Entry 9F07 (X-ray diffraction, 2.21 A resolution); this record covers chains A and B of the 8 polymer chains in the assembly.

== Chain A ==
Protein: Tubulin alpha chain
From: Ovis aries
Reference sequence: D0VWZ0 (D0VWZ0_SHEEP); residue numbers follow UniProt; this construct covers 1-451
Chain sequence (451 residues; row label = number of the first residue in the row):
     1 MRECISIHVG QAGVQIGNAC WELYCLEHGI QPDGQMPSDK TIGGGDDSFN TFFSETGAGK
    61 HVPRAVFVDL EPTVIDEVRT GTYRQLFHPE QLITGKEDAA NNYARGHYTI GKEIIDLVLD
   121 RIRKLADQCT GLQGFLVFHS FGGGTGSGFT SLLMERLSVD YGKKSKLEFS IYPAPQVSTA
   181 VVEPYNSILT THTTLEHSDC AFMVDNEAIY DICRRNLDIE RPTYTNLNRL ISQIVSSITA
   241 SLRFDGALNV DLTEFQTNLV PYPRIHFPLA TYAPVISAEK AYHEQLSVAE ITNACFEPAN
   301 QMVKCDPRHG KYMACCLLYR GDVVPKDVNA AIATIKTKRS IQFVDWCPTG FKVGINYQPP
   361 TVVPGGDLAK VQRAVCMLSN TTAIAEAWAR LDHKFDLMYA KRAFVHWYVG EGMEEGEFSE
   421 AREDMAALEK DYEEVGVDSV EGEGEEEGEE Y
Unresolved in the structure: 39-45, 55-57, 279-282, 440-451
Sequence notes: conflict Ser-232 (Gly in D0VWZ0), Ser-340 (Thr in D0VWZ0)
Ligand contacts: GTP (guanosine-5'-triphosphate): Val-9, Gly-10, Gln-11, Ala-12, Gln-15, Ile-16, Asp-69, Asp-98, Ala-99, Ala-100, Asn-101, Asn-102, Ser-140, Gly-142, Gly-143, Gly-144, Thr-145, Gly-146, Ile-171, Pro-173, Val-177, Ser-178, Thr-179, Glu-183, Asn-206, Tyr-224, Leu-227, Asn-228, Ile-231

== Chain B ==
Protein: Tubulin beta chain
From: Ovis aries
Reference sequence: D0VWY9 (D0VWY9_SHEEP); the author numbering skips numbers that UniProt does not, so the offset changes along the chain: 1-44 = UniProt 1-44; 47-360 = UniProt 45-358; 369-455 = UniProt 359-445
Chain sequence (445 residues; numbered 1 to 455; 10 numbers in that range are skipped by the numbering (no residue carries them; nothing is unmodelled there); the number before each row is that of its first residue):
     1 MREIVHIQAG QCGNQIGAKF WEVISDEHGI DPTGSYHGDS DLQL
    47 ERINVYYNEA TGNKYVPRAI LVDLEPGTMD SVRSGPFGQI FRPDNFVFGQ SGAGNNWAKG
   107 HYTEGAELVD SVLDVVRKES ESCDCLQGFQ LTHSLGGGTG SGMGTLLISK IREEYPDRIM
   167 NTFSVMPSPK VSDTVVEPYN ATLSVHQLVE NTDETYCIDN EALYDICFRT LKLTTPTYGD
   227 LNHLVSATMS GVTTCLRFPG QLNADLRKLA VNMVPFPRLH FFMPGFAPLT SRGSQQYRAL
   287 TVPELTQQMF DSKNMMAACD PRHGRYLTVA AIFRGRMSMK EVDEQMLNVQ NKNSSYFVEW
   347 IPNNVKTAVC DIPP
   369 RGLKMSATFI GNSTAIQELF KRISEQFTAM FRRKAFLHWY TGEGMDEMEF TEAESNMNDL
   429 VSEYQQYQDA TADEQGEFEE EEGEDEA
Unresolved in the structure: 442-455
Sequence notes: conflict Cys-203 (Ser201 in D0VWY9), Ile-318 (Val316 in D0VWY9)
Ligand contacts: GDP (guanosine-5'-diphosphate): Gly-10, Gln-11, Cys-12, Gln-15, Ile-16, Asp-69, Asn-101, Ser-140, Gly-142, Gly-143, Gly-144, Thr-145, Gly-146, Val-171, Pro-173, Val-177, Ser-178, Glu-183, Asn-206, Leu-209, Tyr-224, Leu-227, Asn-228, Val-231

== Interface between chain A and chain B ==
Residue-residue contacts (60):
  Gln-11(A) / Gln-247(B)  hydrogen bond
  Glu-71(A) / Arg-2(B)  salt bridge
  Thr-73(A) / Arg-2(B)
  Lys-96(A) / Asp-130(B)  salt bridge
  Glu-97(A) / Cys-131(B)
  Glu-97(A) / Arg-164(B)  salt bridge
  Asp-98(A) / Asp-251(B)
  Asp-98(A) / Lys-254(B)  salt bridge
  Ala-100(A) / Arg-253(B)
  Ala-100(A) / Lys-254(B)
  Ala-100(A) / Val-257(B)
  Asn-101(A) / Lys-254(B)
  Arg-105(A) / Arg-253(B)
  Pro-175(A) / Asn-349(B)
  Ser-178(A) / Lys-352(B)
  Thr-179(A) / Gln-247(B)
  Thr-179(A) / Leu-248(B)
  Thr-179(A) / Asn-258(B)  hydrogen bond (backbone-side chain)
  Ala-180(A) / Asn-258(B)
  Ala-180(A) / Lys-352(B)
  Val-181(A) / Asn-258(B)  hydrogen bond (backbone-side chain)
  Val-181(A) / Ile-347(B)  hydrophobic
  Val-181(A) / Asn-349(B)
  Val-181(A) / Asn-350(B)
  Val-181(A) / Lys-352(B)
  Val-182(A) / Val-257(B)  hydrophobic
  Tyr-210(A) / Asp-329(B)
  Glu-220(A) / Lys-326(B)
  Arg-221(A) / Met-325(B)
  Arg-221(A) / Lys-326(B)
  Arg-221(A) / Asp-329(B)  salt bridge
  Tyr-224(A) / Gln-247(B)
  Lys-394(A) / Pro-348(B)
  Lys-394(A) / Asn-349(B)  hydrogen bond
  Leu-397(A) / Glu-345(B)
  Leu-397(A) / Trp-346(B)
  Leu-397(A) / Pro-348(B)  hydrophobic
  Leu-397(A) / Ala-440(B)  hydrophobic
  Met-398(A) / Trp-346(B)  hydrogen bond (backbone-backbone)
  Met-398(A) / Pro-348(B)
  Lys-401(A) / Phe-262(B)
  Lys-401(A) / Trp-346(B)
  Lys-401(A) / Thr-439(B)  hydrogen bond (side chain-backbone)
  Lys-401(A) / Asp-441(B)  salt bridge
  Arg-402(A) / Phe-262(B)
  Ala-403(A) / Pro-261(B)
  Ala-403(A) / Phe-262(B)  hydrophobic
  Phe-404(A) / Val-257(B)
  Phe-404(A) / Asn-258(B)
  Phe-404(A) / Val-260(B)
  Phe-404(A) / Pro-261(B)  hydrogen bond (backbone-backbone)
  Phe-404(A) / Thr-314(B)
  Phe-404(A) / Ile-347(B)  hydrophobic
  His-406(A) / Val-260(B)
  His-406(A) / Pro-261(B)  hydrogen bond (side chain-backbone)
  His-406(A) / Phe-262(B)
  His-406(A) / Pro-263(B)
  Trp-407(A) / Ala-256(B)
  Trp-407(A) / Val-257(B)
  Trp-407(A) / Val-260(B)  hydrogen bond (side chain-backbone)
Other interface residues (no listed pair), chain B (32 interface residues in all): Ser-324, Ala-438

== In short ==
28 residues of chain A face 32 of chain B across their interface, with 9 hydrogen bonds and 6 salt bridges.
Among the polar pairs are Glu-71(A)/Arg-2(B), Lys-96(A)/Asp-130(B) and Glu-97(A)/Arg-164(B). Chain A binds
GTP. Chain B binds GDP.
Chain A is Tubulin alpha chain and chain B is Tubulin beta chain, both from Ovis aries; the structure,
Tubulin:stathmin:darpin:tau MTBR3 complex, was determined by X-ray diffraction.
